PDB entry 2JDO | X-ray diffraction, 1.80 A resolution | chains A and C

# Chain A
Protein: Rac-beta serine/threonine-protein kinase
From: Homo sapiens
Notes: EC 2.7.11.1; fragment: kinase catalytic domain, residues 146-467
UniProtKB: P31751 (AKT2_HUMAN); numbering as in UniProt (aligned over 146-464)
Sequence (342 residues; each row starts with the number of its first residue; a row labelled like 464A-464C holds insertion residues (464A, then the next letters in order)):
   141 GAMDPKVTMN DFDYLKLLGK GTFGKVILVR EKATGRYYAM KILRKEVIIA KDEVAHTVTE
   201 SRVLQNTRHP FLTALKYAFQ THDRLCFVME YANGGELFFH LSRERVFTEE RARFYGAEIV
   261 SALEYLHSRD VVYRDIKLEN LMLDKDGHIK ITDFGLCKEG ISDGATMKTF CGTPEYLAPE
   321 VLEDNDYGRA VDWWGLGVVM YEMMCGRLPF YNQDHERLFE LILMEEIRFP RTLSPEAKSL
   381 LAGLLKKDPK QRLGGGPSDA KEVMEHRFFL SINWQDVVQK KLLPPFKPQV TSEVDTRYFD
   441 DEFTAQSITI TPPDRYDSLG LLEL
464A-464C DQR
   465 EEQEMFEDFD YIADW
Disordered / not traced: 141-145, 450-464, 464A-464C, 465-468
Modified / non-standard residues: Thr309 (phosphothreonine; TPO)
Small-molecule neighbours: I5S (isoquinoline-5-sulfonic acid (2-(2-(4-chlorobenzyloxy)ethylamino)ethyl)amide): Leu158, Gly159, Lys160, Gly161, Gly164, Lys165, Val166, Ala179, Lys181, Thr213, Met229, Glu230, Tyr231, Ala232, Glu236, Glu279, Asn280, Met282, Thr292, Asp293, Phe439
Curated features (UniProtKB/Swiss-Prot):
  - active site: Asp275 (Proton acceptor)
  - binding site (ATP): Leu158 to Val166, Lys181
  - binding site (Mn(2+)): Asn280, Asp293
  - modified residue: Thr309 (Phosphothreonine), Ser447 (Phosphoserine), Thr451 (Phosphothreonine)
  - glycosylation (O-linked (GlcNAc) threonine): Thr306, Thr313
  - natural variant: Arg274 (R274H: Risk factor for T2D)
  - mutagenesis: Lys181 (K181A: Loss of kinase activity), Thr309 (T309A: Impairs interaction with TTC3; when associated with A-474; T309E: Constitutively active; when associated with D-474)

# Chain C
Protein: Glycogen synthase kinase-3 beta
Notes: EC 2.7.11.26
UniProtKB: P49841 (GSK3B_HUMAN); numbering as in UniProt (aligned over 3-12)
Sequence (10 residues; each row starts with the number of its first residue):
     3 GRPRTTSFAE
Curated features (UniProtKB/Swiss-Prot):
  - modified residue: Ser9 (Phosphoserine)
  - mutagenesis: Ser9 (S9A: Loss of phosphorylation; abolished inhibition of activity, leading to constitutively active)

# How chain A and chain C interact
Contacting residue pairs - 32 pairs, chain A then chain C:
  His196(A) - Ala11(C)
  Glu236(A) - Arg6(C)  salt bridge
  Phe238(A) - Gly3(C)
  Phe238(A) - Arg4(C)
  Phe238(A) - Arg6(C)
  Ser242(A) - Gly3(C)
  Asp275(A) - Ser9(C)  hydrogen bond
  Lys277(A) - Thr7(C)  hydrogen bond
  Lys277(A) - Thr8(C)
  Lys277(A) - Ser9(C)  hydrogen bond
  Leu278(A) - Arg4(C)
  Glu279(A) - Arg4(C)  salt bridge
  Glu279(A) - Arg6(C)
  Glu279(A) - Thr7(C)  hydrogen bond
  Leu296(A) - Phe10(C)
  Phe310(A) - Phe10(C)
  Phe310(A) - Ala11(C)
  Phe310(A) - Glu12(C)  hydrogen bond (backbone-backbone)
  Cys311(A) - Phe10(C)
  Cys311(A) - Ala11(C)  hydrophobic
  Gly312(A) - Ser9(C)
  Gly312(A) - Phe10(C)  hydrogen bond (backbone-backbone)
  Thr313(A) - Thr7(C)
  Thr313(A) - Thr8(C)
  Thr313(A) - Ser9(C)  hydrogen bond
  Pro314(A) - Thr8(C)
  Pro314(A) - Phe10(C)
  Glu315(A) - Thr7(C)
  Tyr316(A) - Arg4(C)  hydrogen bond
  Leu317(A) - Phe10(C)  hydrophobic
  Glu342(A) - Arg4(C)  salt bridge
  Leu348(A) - Arg4(C)
Other interface residues (no listed pair), chain A (21 interface residues in all): Thr309, Tyr351
Other interface residues (no listed pair), chain C (10 interface residues in all): Pro5

# Overview
Chain A and chain C form an interface of 21 and 10 residues respectively; the contacts include 8 hydrogen
bonds and 3 salt bridges. Polar pairs include Glu236(A)-Arg6(C), Glu279(A)-Arg4(C) and Glu342(A)-Arg4(C).
Chain A binds compound I5S.
Here chain A is Rac-beta serine/threonine-protein kinase (Homo sapiens) and chain C is Glycogen synthase
kinase-3 beta. Entry 2JDO (Structure of pkb-beta (AKT2) complexed with isoquinoline-5-sulfonic acid
(2-(2-(4-chlorobenzyloxy) ethylamino)ethyl)amide) was determined by X-ray diffraction (same publication as
2JDR).
